PDB entry 7MIB | electron microscopy, 5.80 A resolution (low resolution: residue-level contacts below are approximate; hydrogen-bond / salt-bridge calls are withheld) | chains G and C of the 10 polymer chains in the assembly

[Chain G]
Molecule: 31-nt DNA strand
Sequence (31 nucleotides; row label = number of the first residue in the row):
     1 GTCGTAGCTGAGGCCTCAGCTACGACTTTTT

[Chain C]
Name: CRISPR-associated exonuclease Cas4/endonuclease Cas1 fusion
Source organism: Geobacter sulfurreducens
Notes: EC 3.1.-.-, 3.1.12.1
UniProtKB: Q74H36 (CS4F1_GEOSL); residues 1-559 here = UniProt positions 1-559
Amino-acid sequence (559 residues; numbered 1 to 559; the number before each row is that of its first residue):
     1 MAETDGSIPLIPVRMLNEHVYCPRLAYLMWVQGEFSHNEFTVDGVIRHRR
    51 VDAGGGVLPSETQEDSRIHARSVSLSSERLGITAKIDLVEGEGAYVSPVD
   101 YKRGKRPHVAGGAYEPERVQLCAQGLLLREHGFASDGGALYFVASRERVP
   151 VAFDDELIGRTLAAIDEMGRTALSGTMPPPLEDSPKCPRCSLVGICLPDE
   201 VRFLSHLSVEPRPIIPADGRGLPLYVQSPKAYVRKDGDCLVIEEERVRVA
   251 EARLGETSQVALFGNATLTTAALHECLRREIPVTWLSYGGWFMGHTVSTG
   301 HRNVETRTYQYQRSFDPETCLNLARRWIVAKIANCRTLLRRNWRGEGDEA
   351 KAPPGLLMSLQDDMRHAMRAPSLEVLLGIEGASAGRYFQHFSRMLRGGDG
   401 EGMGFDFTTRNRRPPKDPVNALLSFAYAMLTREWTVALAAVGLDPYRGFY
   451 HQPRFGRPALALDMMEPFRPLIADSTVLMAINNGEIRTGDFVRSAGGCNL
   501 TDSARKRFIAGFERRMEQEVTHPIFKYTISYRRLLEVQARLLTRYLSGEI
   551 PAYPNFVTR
Unresolved in the structure: 1-4, 559
Curated features (UniProtKB/Swiss-Prot):
  - binding site ([4Fe-4S] cluster): Cys-22, Cys-187, Cys-190, Cys-196
  - binding site (Mn(2+)): Asp-87, Asp-100, Glu-380, His-451, Glu-466
Reported in the primary citation:
  - specificity-determining residues: Glu-18
  - specificity-determining residues: Arg-14, Leu-25, Leu-192 (by similarity / conservation)
  - mutagenesis - H48G, D100A: decreased catalytic activity
  - mutagenesis - S191A: decreased catalytic activity on Gsu-PAM
  - mutagenesis - E18Y: abolished catalytic activity on both PAMs

[Interface between chain G and chain C]
Residue-residue contacts - 9 pairs, chain G then chain C:
  DC26(G) with Arg-278(C)
  DT30(G) with Arg-14(C); Ala-84(C); Lys-85(C)
  DT31(G) with Arg-14(C); Ala-84(C); Lys-85(C); Ile-86(C); Asp-87(C)
Also at the interface, not in a pair above, chain G (5 interface residues in all): DA25, DT29
Also at the interface, not in a pair above, chain C (9 interface residues in all): Pro-12, Val-13, His-48

[In short]
5 residues of chain G face 9 of chain C across their interface. From UniProt: 4 [4Fe-4S] cluster-binding
residues and 5 Mn2+-binding residues on chain C. From the paper: H48G and D100A of chain C reduce catalytic
activity; specificity determinants Glu-18(C), Arg-14(C) and Leu-25(C) among others; 4 substitutions were
tested in all.
Here chain G is a 31-nt DNA strand and chain C is CRISPR-associated exonuclease Cas4/endonuclease Cas1 fusion
(Geobacter sulfurreducens). Entry 7MIB (Half integration complex of Cas4/Cas1/Cas2 with Cas4 still on the
Non-PAM side) was determined by electron microscopy (same publication as 7MI4, 7MI5, 7MI9 and 7MID).
